Entry 6VQD (X-ray diffraction, 1.88 A resolution); this record covers chains A and B of the 3 polymer chains in the assembly.

== Chain A ==
Protein: MHC class I antigen
Source organism: Homo sapiens
UniProtKB: O78189 (O78189_HUMAN); residues 1-276 here correspond to UniProt positions 25-300 (UniProt number = residue number + 24)
Amino-acid sequence (276 residues; each row starts with the number of its first residue):
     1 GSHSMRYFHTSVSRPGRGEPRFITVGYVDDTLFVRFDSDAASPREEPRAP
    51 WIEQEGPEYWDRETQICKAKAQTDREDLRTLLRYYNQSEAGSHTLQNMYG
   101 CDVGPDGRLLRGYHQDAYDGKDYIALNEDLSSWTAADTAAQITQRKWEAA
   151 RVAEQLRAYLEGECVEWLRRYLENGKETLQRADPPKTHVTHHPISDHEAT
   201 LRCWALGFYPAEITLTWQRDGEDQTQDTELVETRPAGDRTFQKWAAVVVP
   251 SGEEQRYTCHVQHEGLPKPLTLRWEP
Unresolved in the structure: 276
Cystine bridges: C101-C164, C203-C259

== Chain B ==
Protein: Beta-2-microglobulin
Source organism: Homo sapiens
UniProtKB: P61769 (B2MG_HUMAN); residues 1-99 here correspond to UniProt positions 21-119 (UniProt number = residue number + 20)
Amino-acid sequence (100 residues; numbered 0 to 99; the number before each row is that of its first residue; numbering starts at 0):
     0 MIQRTPKIQVYSRHPAENGKSNFLNCYVSGFHPSDIEVDLLKNGERIEKV
    50 EHSDLSFSKDWSFYLLYYTEFTPTEKDEYACRVNHVTLSQPKIVKWDRDM
Unresolved in the structure: 0
Cystine bridges: C25-C80
Sequence notes: initiating methionine (0)
Swiss-Prot annotation at these positions:
  - modified residue: Q2 (Pyrrolidone carboxylic acid)
  - glycosylation: I1 (N-linked (Glc) (glycation) isoleucine), K19 (N-linked (Glc) (glycation) lysine), K41 (N-linked (Glc) (glycation) lysine), K48 (N-linked (Glc) (glycation) lysine), K58 (N-linked (Glc) (glycation) lysine), K91 (N-linked (Glc) (glycation) lysine), K94 (N-linked (Glc) (glycation) lysine)

== How chain A and chain B interact ==
Contacting residue pairs (49):
  F8(A) - S55(B)
  F8(A) - F56(B)  hydrophobic
  H9(A) - F56(B)
  T10(A) - L54(B)
  T10(A) - F56(B)
  T10(A) - F62(B)
  V12(A) - S33(B)
  I23(A) - L54(B)
  V25(A) - D53(B)
  V25(A) - S55(B)
  Y27(A) - S55(B)
  Y27(A) - Y63(B)  hydrogen bond
  R35(A) - D53(B)  salt bridge
  T94(A) - H31(B)
  T94(A) - F62(B)
  Q96(A) - F56(B)
  Q96(A) - W60(B)  hydrogen bond (side chain-backbone)
  Q96(A) - F62(B)
  N97(A) - F56(B)
  Q115(A) - W60(B)
  D116(A) - W60(B)
  A117(A) - W60(B)  hydrophobic
  D119(A) - H31(B)  hydrogen bond (backbone-side chain)
  G120(A) - H31(B)
  K121(A) - I1(B)
  D122(A) - W60(B)  hydrogen bond
  T190(A) - M99(B)  hydrogen bond (side chain-backbone)
  H192(A) - D98(B)  hydrogen bond (side chain-backbone)
  H192(A) - M99(B)
  R202(A) - M99(B)  hydrogen bond (side chain-backbone)
  W204(A) - M99(B)  hydrogen bond (side chain-backbone)
  V231(A) - Q8(B)
  E232(A) - K6(B)  salt bridge
  E232(A) - Q8(B)  hydrogen bond (backbone-side chain)
  T233(A) - Y26(B)
  R234(A) - Q8(B)  hydrogen bond
  R234(A) - Y10(B)
  R234(A) - Y26(B)
  P235(A) - Y10(B)  hydrogen bond (backbone-side chain)
  P235(A) - N24(B)
  P235(A) - Y26(B)
  A236(A) - R12(B)  hydrogen bond (backbone-side chain)
  A236(A) - N24(B)  hydrogen bond (backbone-side chain)
  G237(A) - R12(B)  hydrogen bond (backbone-side chain)
  D238(A) - H13(B)  salt bridge
  Q242(A) - Y10(B)
  Q242(A) - S11(B)
  Q242(A) - R12(B)  hydrogen bond (side chain-backbone)
  W244(A) - M99(B)
Other interface residues (no listed pair), chain A (33 interface residues in all): M98
Other interface residues (no listed pair), chain B (23 interface residues in all): R3, S28, L65

== In short ==
The interface between chain A and chain B involves 33 residues on one side and 23 on the other, with 15
hydrogen bonds and 3 salt bridges. Among the polar pairs are R35(A)-D53(B), E232(A)-K6(B) and D238(A)-H13(B).
Chain A is MHC class I antigen and chain B is Beta-2-microglobulin, both from Homo sapiens; the structure,
HLA-B*27:05 presenting an HIV-1 8mer peptide, was determined by X-ray diffraction (same publication as 6VPZ,
6VQ2, 6VQE, 6VQY and 6VQZ).
